PDB entry 4FG3 | X-ray diffraction, 2.00 A resolution | chains A and B of the 4 polymer chains in the assembly

Chain A:
Protein: Insulin
Source organism: Homo sapiens
Reference sequence: P01308 (INS_HUMAN); residues 1-21 here correspond to UniProt positions 90-110 (UniProt number = residue number + 89)
Sequence (21 residues; numbered 1 to 21; the number before each row is that of its first residue):
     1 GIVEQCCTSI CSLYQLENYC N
Disulfides: C6-C11

Chain B:
Protein: Insulin
Source organism: Homo sapiens
Reference sequence: P01308 (INS_HUMAN); residues 1-30 here correspond to UniProt positions 25-54 (UniProt number = residue number + 24)
Sequence (30 residues; each row starts with the number of its first residue):
     1 FVNQHLCGSH LVEALYLVCG ERGFFYTPKT
Ion coordination: Zn2+ near H10 (its only coordinating residue here)

Chain A / chain B interface:
Inter-chain disulfides: C7(A)-C7(B), C20(A)-C19(B)
Pairs across the interface (42; chain A residue first):
  G1(A) - T30(B)  hydrogen bond (backbone-backbone)
  I2(A) - L11(B)  hydrophobic
  I2(A) - L15(B)  hydrophobic
  V3(A) - P28(B)  hydrophobic
  E4(A) - T30(B)
  C6(A) - Q4(B)
  C6(A) - H5(B)
  C6(A) - L6(B)  hydrogen bond (backbone-backbone)
  C6(A) - L11(B)  hydrophobic
  C7(A) - H5(B)
  C7(A) - L6(B)  hydrogen bond (backbone-backbone)
  C7(A) - C7(B)  disulfide
  T8(A) - H5(B)  hydrogen bond (backbone-side chain)
  S9(A) - H5(B)
  I10(A) - N3(B)
  I10(A) - Q4(B)
  I10(A) - H5(B)
  C11(A) - V2(B)
  C11(A) - N3(B)
  C11(A) - Q4(B)  hydrogen bond (backbone-backbone)
  S12(A) - F1(B)
  S12(A) - V2(B)
  S12(A) - N3(B)  hydrogen bond (backbone-side chain)
  L13(A) - F1(B)  hydrophobic
  L13(A) - V18(B)  hydrophobic
  Y14(A) - F1(B)
  L16(A) - L6(B)  hydrophobic
  L16(A) - L11(B)  hydrophobic
  L16(A) - A14(B)  hydrophobic
  L16(A) - L15(B)
  E17(A) - V18(B)
  E17(A) - R22(B)  salt bridge
  Y19(A) - L15(B)  hydrophobic
  Y19(A) - F24(B)
  Y19(A) - F25(B)  hydrogen bond (backbone-backbone)
  C20(A) - C19(B)  disulfide
  C20(A) - R22(B)
  C20(A) - G23(B)
  N21(A) - R22(B)
  N21(A) - G23(B)  hydrogen bond (backbone-backbone)
  N21(A) - F24(B)  hydrogen bond (side chain-backbone)
  N21(A) - F25(B)
Also at the interface, not in a pair above, chain A (20 interface residues in all): Q15, N18
Also at the interface, not in a pair above, chain B (20 interface residues in all): Y26, T27

Summary:
Chain A and chain B each contribute 20 residues to their interface, with 2 disulfide bonds, 9 hydrogen bonds
and 1 salt bridge. Polar contacts include E17(A)-R22(B), T8(A)-H5(B) and S12(A)-N3(B).
Chain A is Insulin and chain B is Insulin, both from Homo sapiens; the structure, Crystal Structure Analysis
of the Human Insulin, was determined by X-ray diffraction together with 4EWW, 4EWX, 4EWZ, 4EX0, 4EX1, 4EXX and
17 further entries from the same study.
